2ZHB - chains B and A; structure by X-ray diffraction, 3.05 A resolution.

Chain B:
Molecule: tRNA
Sequence (34 nucleotides; each row starts with the number of its first residue):
     1 GGCCCGGGGC GGUUCGAUUC CGCCCUGGGC CAUC

Chain A:
Protein: CCA-adding enzyme
Organism: Archaeoglobus fulgidus
Notes: EC 2.7.7.25, 2.7.7.21
Reference sequence: O28126 (CCA_ARCFU); residues 2-437 here = UniProt positions 2-437
Chain sequence (436 residues; numbered 2 to 437; the number before each row is that of its first residue):
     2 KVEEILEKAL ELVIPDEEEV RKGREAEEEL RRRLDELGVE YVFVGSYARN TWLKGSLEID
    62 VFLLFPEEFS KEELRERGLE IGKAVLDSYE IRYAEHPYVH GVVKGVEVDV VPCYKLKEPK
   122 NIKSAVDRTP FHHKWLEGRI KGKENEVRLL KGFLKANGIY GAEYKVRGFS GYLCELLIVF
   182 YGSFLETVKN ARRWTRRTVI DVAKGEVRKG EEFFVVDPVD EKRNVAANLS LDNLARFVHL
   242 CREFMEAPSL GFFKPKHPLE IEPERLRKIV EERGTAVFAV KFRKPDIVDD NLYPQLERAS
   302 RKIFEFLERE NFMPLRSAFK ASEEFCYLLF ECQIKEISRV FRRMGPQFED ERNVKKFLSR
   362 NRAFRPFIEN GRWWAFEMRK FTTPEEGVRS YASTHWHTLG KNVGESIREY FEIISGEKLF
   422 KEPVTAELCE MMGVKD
UniProt features mapped onto this chain:
  - binding site (ATP): Ser47, Arg50, His133, Lys152, Tyr161
  - binding site (CTP): Ser47, Arg50, His133, Lys152, Tyr161
  - binding site (Mg(2+)): Glu59, Asp61, Asp110
  - mutagenesis: Arg50 (R50A: High decrease in both AMP and CMP incorporation), Asp110 (D110A: High decrease in both AMP and CMP incorporation), His133 (H133A: No decrease in both AMP and CMP incorporation), Arg299 to Arg302 (Does not affect the CCA tRNA nucleotidyltransferase activity, while the CCACCA tRNA nucleotidyltransferase activity is strongly reduced)
Reported in the primary citation:
  - contacts within the chain: Glu96-Ala126
  - mutagenesis - R224A: decreased catalytic activity on mini-D73U74C75
  - binding site for tRNA (chain B): Thr130
  - mutagenesis - R224A: decreased catalytic activity on mini-D73U74
  - mutagenesis - R224A: decreased catalytic activity on mini-D73N74
  - mutagenesis - R224A: decreased catalytic activity on mini-D73C74U75
  - mutagenesis - R224A: unchanged catalytic activity on mini-D73C74C75

Chain B / chain A interface:
Pairs across the interface (54; chain B residue first):
  G1(B) with Tyr165(A), base contact; Asn292(A), hydrogen bond to the sugar; Gln296(A), hydrogen bond to the sugar; Lys402(A), sugar contact
  G2(B) with Tyr165(A), base contact; Pro295(A), sugar contact; Gln296(A), sugar contact; Arg299(A), phosphate contact; Gly401(A), phosphate contact; Lys402(A), hydrogen bond to the phosphate
  C3(B) with Arg299(A), salt bridge to the phosphate; Arg302(A), salt bridge to the phosphate
  U14(B) with Arg361(A), salt bridge to the phosphate
  C15(B) with Met345(A), base contact; Gly346(A), base contact; Pro347(A), base contact; Asn354(A), hydrogen bond to the sugar; Lys357(A), sugar contact; Phe358(A), hydrogen bond to the sugar; Arg361(A), salt bridge to the phosphate; Arg363(A), salt bridge to the phosphate
  G16(B) with Asn354(A), sugar contact; Lys357(A), salt bridge to the phosphate
  C21(B) with Arg310(A), hydrogen bond to the phosphate; His396(A), hydrogen bond to the sugar
  G22(B) with Lys303(A), salt bridge to the phosphate; Arg310(A), salt bridge to the phosphate; Tyr392(A), hydrogen bond to the phosphate; His396(A), phosphate contact; Thr399(A), phosphate contact
  C23(B) with His398(A), salt bridge to the phosphate; Thr399(A), phosphate contact
  C24(B) with His398(A), salt bridge to the phosphate
  C31(B) with Tyr165(A), hydrogen bond to the base; Arg224(A), phosphate contact; Ala228(A), sugar contact; Asn229(A), hydrogen bond to the sugar
  A32(B) with Ala163(A), sugar contact; Glu164(A), sugar contact; Tyr165(A), sugar contact; Asn229(A), sugar contact; Asp291(A), hydrogen bond to the sugar
  U33(B) with Tyr94(A), hydrogen bond to the sugar; Ala95(A), sugar contact; Glu96(A), hydrogen bond to the base; Asp291(A), sugar contact
  C34(B) with Glu59(A), phosphate contact; Asp61(A), hydrogen bond to the sugar; Phe63(A), sugar contact; Tyr99(A), sugar contact; Asp110(A), phosphate contact; Val112(A), sugar contact; Val127(A), base contact; Thr130(A), hydrogen bond to the base
Interface residues without a listed pair, chain A (43 interface residues in all): Ala126, Arg344, Arg373, Asn403
Interface features reported in the paper:
  - interface residues, chain A: Thr130(A)

Summary:
Chain B and chain A form an interface of 14 and 43 residues respectively, with 15 hydrogen bonds and 10 salt
bridges. Polar contacts include C31(B)-Tyr165(A), U33(B)-Glu96(A) and C34(B)-Thr130(A). The paper reports a
binding site for tRNA (chain B) at Thr130(A); R224A of chain A reduces catalytic activity on mini-D73U74C75.
Here chain B is tRNA and chain A is CCA-adding enzyme (Archaeoglobus fulgidus). Entry 2ZHB (Complex structure
of AFCCA with tRNAminiDUC) was determined by X-ray diffraction (same publication as 2ZH1, 2ZH2, 2ZH3, 2ZH4,
2ZH6, 2ZH7 and 3 further entries).
